8W5U - chains L and c of the 4 polymer chains in the assembly; structure by electron microscopy, 3.90 A resolution.

[Chain L]
Molecule: Light chain of Ab40
Source organism: Mus musculus
Sequence (115 residues; numbered 1 to 115; the number before each row is that of its first residue):
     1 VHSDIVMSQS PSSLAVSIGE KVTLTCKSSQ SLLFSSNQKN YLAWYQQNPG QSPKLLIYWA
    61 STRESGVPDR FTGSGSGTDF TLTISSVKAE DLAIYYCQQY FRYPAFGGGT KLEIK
Disordered / not traced: 1-4, 111-115

[Chain c]
Molecule: Minor capsid protein A1
Source organism: Escherichia phage Qbeta
UniProt: Q8LTE1 (A1_BPQBE); residues 0-132 here correspond to UniProt positions 1-133 (UniProt number = residue number + 1)
Sequence (133 residues; each row starts with the number of its first residue; numbering starts at 0):
     0 MAKLETVTLG FIGKDGKQTL VLNPRGVNPT NGVASLSQAG AVPALEKRVT VSVSQPSRNR
    60 KNYKVQVKIQ NPTACTANGS CDPSVTRQAY ADVTFSFTQY STDEERAFVR TELAALLASP
   120 LLIDAIDQLN PAY
Disordered / not traced: 0, 56-59
Differences from the reference sequence: conflict Phe10 (Asn11 in Q8LTE1)

[Chain L / chain c interface]
Pairs across the interface - 13 pairs, chain L then chain c:
  Phe34(L) - Thr7(c)  hydrogen bond (backbone-side chain)
  Ser35(L) - Thr7(c)
  Ser36(L) - Val6(c)
  Ser36(L) - Thr7(c)  hydrogen bond (backbone-backbone)
  Asn37(L) - Gly9(c)
  Lys39(L) - Phe10(c)
  Tyr41(L) - Thr18(c)  hydrogen bond
  Tyr58(L) - Asp14(c)  hydrogen bond (side chain-backbone)
  Tyr58(L) - Gly15(c)
  Tyr58(L) - Lys16(c)
  Trp59(L) - Phe10(c)
  Trp59(L) - Gly15(c)  hydrogen bond (side chain-backbone)
  Trp59(L) - Lys16(c)
Other interface residues (no listed pair), chain c (11 interface residues in all): Thr5, Leu8, Gln17

[In short]
8 residues of chain L face 11 of chain c across their interface; the contacts include 5 hydrogen bonds. Polar
pairs include Phe34(L)-Thr7(c), Tyr41(L)-Thr18(c) and Tyr58(L)-Asp14(c).
Chain L is Light chain of Ab40 (Mus musculus) and chain c is Minor capsid protein A1 (Escherichia phage
Qbeta); the structure, Cryo-EM structure of QbN10F-Ab40, was determined by electron microscopy, deposited
together with 8W5D, 8W5E, 8W5F, 8W5G, 8W5L, 8W5M and 8 further entries.
